PDB entry 8RH5 | electron microscopy, 2.54 A resolution | chains A and D of the 33 polymer chains in the assembly

# Chain A (and D)
Name: Oxiplasma meridianum archaellum
Source organism: Oxyplasma meridianum
Notes: chain D of this document is another copy of the same molecule, construct and numbering; everything in this record applies to it too
Amino-acid sequence (230 residues; row label = number of the first residue in the row):
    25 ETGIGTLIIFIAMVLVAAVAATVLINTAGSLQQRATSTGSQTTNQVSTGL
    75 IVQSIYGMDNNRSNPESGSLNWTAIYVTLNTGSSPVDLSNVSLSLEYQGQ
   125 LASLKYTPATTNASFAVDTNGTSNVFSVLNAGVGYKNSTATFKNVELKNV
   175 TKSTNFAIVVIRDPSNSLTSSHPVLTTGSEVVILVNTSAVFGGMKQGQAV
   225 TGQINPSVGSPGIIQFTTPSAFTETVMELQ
Covalently attached groups: beta-D-galactopyranose (GAL) linked to N85, N144, N161; glycan linked to N95, N114, N136, N173, N210

# Interface between chain A and chain D
Residue-residue contacts - 41 pairs, chain A then chain D:
  F34(A) - I28(D)  hydrophobic
  V38(A) - I28(D)  hydrophobic
  A41(A) - G29(D)
  A41(A) - I33(D)
  A45(A) - A36(D)  hydrophobic
  L48(A) - V40(D)
  I49(A) - V40(D)
  A52(A) - V40(D)  hydrophobic
  A52(A) - V43(D)
  Q56(A) - V43(D)
  Q56(A) - V47(D)
  T60(A) - V47(D)
  T67(A) - L55(D)
  T67(A) - R58(D)
  N68(A) - R58(D)  hydrogen bond
  S71(A) - R58(D)
  Y100(A) - L125(D)
  T105(A) - Q69(D)
  G106(A) - R58(D)
  G106(A) - Q65(D)  hydrogen bond (backbone-side chain)
  S108(A) - R58(D)
  T143(A) - K129(D)
  N144(A) - T178(D)
  G145(A) - S127(D)
  G145(A) - T178(D)
  T146(A) - A126(D)
  T146(A) - S127(D)  hydrogen bond (backbone-backbone)
  S147(A) - Q124(D)  hydrogen bond (backbone-side chain)
  S147(A) - L125(D)
  S147(A) - A126(D)
  S147(A) - S177(D)
  N148(A) - Q124(D)
  N148(A) - L125(D)  hydrogen bond (side chain-backbone)
  V149(A) - L125(D)  hydrogen bond (backbone-backbone)
  R186(A) - N114(D)
  R186(A) - S116(D)  hydrogen bond
  G202(A) - S231(D)
  E248(A) - E120(D)
  T249(A) - G123(D)
  V250(A) - E120(D)
  V250(A) - G123(D)
Also at the interface, not in a pair above, chain A (34 interface residues in all): A42, A59, Y80, R86, F150, I185
Also at the interface, not in a pair above, chain D (30 interface residues in all): I32, M37, T66, L128, V214, N229, P230

# Summary
34 residues of chain A and 30 residues of chain D are in contact; the contacts include 7 hydrogen bonds. Among
the polar pairs are N68(A)-R58(D), G106(A)-Q65(D) and S147(A)-Q124(D). Beta-D-galactopyranose is covalently
linked to N85(A), N144(A) and N161(A).
Chain A and chain D are both Oxiplasma meridianum archaellum (Oxyplasma meridianum); the structure, Oxiplasma
meridianum archaellum, was determined by electron microscopy (same publication as 8REY).
